7N1N - chains A and B; structure by X-ray diffraction, 1.60 A resolution.

[Chain A]
Protein: Prx
Source organism: Streptococcus pyogenes serotype M3 (strain ATCC BAA-595 / MGAS315)
UniProtKB: A0A0H2UWN8 (A0A0H2UWN8_STRP3); numbering as in UniProt (aligned over 1-60)
Sequence (68 residues; each row starts with the number of its first residue):
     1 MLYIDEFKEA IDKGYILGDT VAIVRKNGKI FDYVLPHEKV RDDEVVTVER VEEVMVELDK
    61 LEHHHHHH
Differences from the reference sequence: expression tag (61-68)
From the paper describing this entry:
  - mutagenesis - D12A, F31A: unchanged binding to ComR (chain B)

[Chain B]
Protein: ComR
Source organism: Streptococcus mutans serotype c (strain ATCC 700610 / UA159)
Notes: fragment: DNA-binding domain
UniProtKB: Q8DWI6 (Q8DWI6_STRMU); residue numbers follow UniProt; this construct covers 1-68
Sequence (68 residues; row label = number of the first residue in the row):
     1 MLKDFGKKIK SLRLEKGLTK EAVCLDESQL STRQLTRIES GQSTPTLNKA VYIAGRLGVT
    61 LGYLTDGE

[Interface between chain A and chain B]
Contacting residue pairs (28):
  Met-1(A) / Ser-28(B)
  Met-1(A) / Gln-29(B)
  Met-1(A) / Gln-34(B)  hydrogen bond (backbone-side chain)
  Met-1(A) / Lys-49(B)  hydrogen bond (backbone-side chain)
  Glu-6(A) / Thr-46(B)
  Glu-6(A) / Lys-49(B)  salt bridge
  Glu-9(A) / Ser-43(B)
  Glu-9(A) / Thr-44(B)  hydrogen bond
  Lys-13(A) / Gly-41(B)  hydrogen bond (side chain-backbone)
  Lys-13(A) / Gln-42(B)  hydrogen bond (side chain-backbone)
  Tyr-15(A) / Gln-42(B)
  Phe-31(A) / Glu-27(B)
  Phe-31(A) / Gln-34(B)
  Asp-32(A) / Ser-31(B)  hydrogen bond
  Asp-32(A) / Arg-33(B)  salt bridge
  Asp-32(A) / Gln-34(B)  hydrogen bond
  Asp-32(A) / Arg-37(B)  salt bridge
  Tyr-33(A) / Arg-33(B)
  Tyr-33(A) / Arg-37(B)  hydrogen bond (backbone-side chain)
  Tyr-33(A) / Ser-43(B)
  Leu-35(A) / Gln-42(B)
  Glu-38(A) / Arg-33(B)
  Glu-38(A) / Arg-37(B)  salt bridge
  Lys-39(A) / Arg-33(B)  hydrogen bond (backbone-side chain)
  Val-40(A) / Arg-33(B)
  Arg-41(A) / Glu-27(B)  salt bridge
  Arg-41(A) / Thr-32(B)
  Glu-44(A) / Arg-33(B)  salt bridge
Also at the interface, not in a pair above, chain A (17 interface residues in all): Val-24, Lys-26, Val-34
Also at the interface, not in a pair above, chain B (16 interface residues in all): Glu-21, Asp-26
From the paper, about this interface:
  - specific contacts: Glu-6(A)/Lys-49(B) (hydrogen bond), Glu-9(A)/Thr-44(B), Asp-32(A)/Arg-33(B) (hydrogen bond), Asp-32(A)/Arg-37(B) (hydrogen bond), Asp-32(A)/Gln-34(B) (hydrogen bond), Glu-44(A)/Arg-33(B) (salt bridge)
  - hot spots on chain A (mutagenesis) - D32A: abolished binding to ComR (chain B)

[Summary]
The interface between chain A and chain B involves 17 residues on one side and 16 on the other, with 9
hydrogen bonds and 6 salt bridges. Among the polar pairs are Glu-6(A)/Lys-49(B), Asp-32(A)/Arg-33(B) and
Asp-32(A)/Arg-37(B). The paper describes hydrogen bonds between Glu-6(A) and Lys-49(B), Asp-32(A) and
Arg-33(B) and Asp-32(A) and Arg-37(B) among others; a contact between Glu-9(A) and Thr-44(B); a salt bridge
between Glu-44(A) and Arg-33(B). From the paper: D32A of chain A abolishes binding to ComR (chain B); D12A and
F31A of chain A leave binding to ComR (chain B) unchanged.
Chain A is Prx (Streptococcus pyogenes serotype M3 (strain ATCC BAA-595 / MGAS315)) and chain B is ComR
(Streptococcus mutans serotype c (strain ATCC 700610 / UA159)); the structure, Prx in complex with ComR
DNA-binding domain, was determined by X-ray diffraction, deposited together with 7N10.
